5TO5 - chains A and B; structure by X-ray diffraction, 2.50 A resolution.

Chain A (and B):
Protein: Nucleoprotein TPR
Source organism: Homo sapiens
Notes: chain B of this document is another copy of the same molecule, construct and numbering; everything in this record applies to it too
UniProtKB: P12270 (TPR_HUMAN); numbering as in UniProt (aligned over 2-142)
Chain sequence (141 residues; each row starts with the number of its first residue):
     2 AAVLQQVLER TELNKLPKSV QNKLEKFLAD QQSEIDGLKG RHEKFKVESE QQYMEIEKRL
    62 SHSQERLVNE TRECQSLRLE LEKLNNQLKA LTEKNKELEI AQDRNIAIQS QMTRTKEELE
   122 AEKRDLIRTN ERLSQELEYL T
Differences from the reference sequence: engineered mutation Met55 (Phe in P12270), Met113 (Phe in P12270)

How chain A and chain B interact:
Contacting residue pairs (136; chain A residue first):
  Val4(A) - Phe28(B)  hydrophobic
  Leu5(A) - Leu25(B)  hydrophobic
  Val8(A) - Leu25(B)  hydrophobic
  Val8(A) - Phe28(B)  hydrophobic
  Leu9(A) - Val21(B)  hydrophobic
  Leu9(A) - Leu25(B)  hydrophobic
  Glu10(A) - Lys24(B)  salt bridge
  Glu13(A) - Val21(B)
  Glu13(A) - Lys24(B)  salt bridge
  Leu17(A) - Leu17(B)  hydrophobic
  Val21(A) - Leu9(B)  hydrophobic
  Val21(A) - Glu13(B)
  Lys24(A) - Val8(B)
  Lys24(A) - Leu9(B)
  Lys24(A) - Glu13(B)  salt bridge
  Leu25(A) - Val8(B)  hydrophobic
  Leu25(A) - Leu25(B)  hydrophobic
  Phe28(A) - Val8(B)  hydrophobic
  Phe28(A) - Leu29(B)  hydrophobic
  Leu29(A) - Phe28(B)  hydrophobic
  Leu29(A) - Leu29(B)  hydrophobic
  Leu29(A) - Gln32(B)
  Gln32(A) - Leu29(B)
  Gln32(A) - Gln32(B)  hydrogen bond
  Gln32(A) - Ile36(B)
  Gln33(A) - Gln32(B)  hydrogen bond
  Glu35(A) - Ile36(B)
  Glu35(A) - Lys40(B)  salt bridge
  Ile36(A) - Glu35(B)
  Ile36(A) - Ile36(B)  hydrophobic
  Ile36(A) - Leu39(B)
  Leu39(A) - Ile36(B)
  Leu39(A) - Leu39(B)  hydrophobic
  Lys40(A) - Leu39(B)
  His43(A) - Arg42(B)
  His43(A) - His43(B)  hydrogen bond
  His43(A) - Phe46(B)
  Phe46(A) - His43(B)
  Phe46(A) - Lys47(B)
  Phe46(A) - Ser50(B)
  Lys47(A) - Phe46(B)
  Ser50(A) - Ser50(B)  hydrogen bond
  Gln53(A) - Tyr54(B)
  Tyr54(A) - Gln53(B)
  Tyr54(A) - Ile57(B)
  Ile57(A) - Tyr54(B)
  Ile57(A) - Ile57(B)  hydrophobic
  Arg60(A) - Leu61(B)
  Leu61(A) - Arg60(B)
  Leu61(A) - Leu61(B)  hydrophobic
  Ser64(A) - Leu61(B)
  Ser64(A) - Ser64(B)  hydrogen bond
  Ser64(A) - Gln65(B)  hydrogen bond
  Gln65(A) - Ser64(B)
  Arg67(A) - Leu68(B)
  Leu68(A) - Arg67(B)
  Leu68(A) - Leu68(B)
  Leu68(A) - Glu71(B)
  Glu71(A) - Glu71(B)
  Glu71(A) - Thr72(B)
  Glu71(A) - Cys75(B)  hydrogen bond
  Thr72(A) - Glu71(B)  hydrogen bond
  Glu74(A) - Cys75(B)
  Glu74(A) - Arg79(B)  salt bridge
  Cys75(A) - Glu71(B)
  Cys75(A) - Cys75(B)  hydrogen bond (side chain-backbone)
  Cys75(A) - Leu78(B)
  Leu78(A) - Cys75(B)
  Leu78(A) - Leu78(B)  hydrophobic
  Leu78(A) - Arg79(B)
  Leu78(A) - Leu82(B)  hydrophobic
  Arg79(A) - Leu78(B)
  Glu81(A) - Leu82(B)
  Leu82(A) - Leu78(B)  hydrophobic
  Leu82(A) - Glu81(B)
  Leu82(A) - Leu82(B)  hydrophobic
  Leu82(A) - Leu85(B)  hydrophobic
  Leu85(A) - Leu82(B)  hydrophobic
  Leu85(A) - Leu85(B)  hydrophobic
  Leu85(A) - Asn86(B)
  Leu85(A) - Leu89(B)  hydrophobic
  Asn86(A) - Leu85(B)
  Gln88(A) - Leu89(B)
  Leu89(A) - Leu85(B)  hydrophobic
  Leu89(A) - Gln88(B)
  Leu89(A) - Leu89(B)
  Leu92(A) - Leu89(B)  hydrophobic
  Leu92(A) - Leu92(B)  hydrophobic
  Leu92(A) - Thr93(B)
  Leu92(A) - Asn96(B)
  Thr93(A) - Leu92(B)
  Lys95(A) - Asn96(B)
  Asn96(A) - Leu92(B)
  Asn96(A) - Lys95(B)
  Asn96(A) - Asn96(B)  hydrogen bond
  Asn96(A) - Leu99(B)
  Leu99(A) - Leu99(B)  hydrophobic
  Leu99(A) - Gln103(B)
  Glu100(A) - Lys95(B)  salt bridge
  Glu100(A) - Leu99(B)
  Ala102(A) - Gln103(B)
  Gln103(A) - Leu99(B)
  Asn106(A) - Asn106(B)
  Asn106(A) - Gln110(B)  hydrogen bond
  Ile109(A) - Gln110(B)
  Gln110(A) - Asn106(B)  hydrogen bond
  Gln110(A) - Gln110(B)  hydrogen bond
  Gln110(A) - Met113(B)
  Met113(A) - Gln110(B)
  Met113(A) - Met113(B)  hydrophobic
  Thr114(A) - Met113(B)
  Lys117(A) - Leu120(B)
  Leu120(A) - Lys117(B)
  Leu120(A) - Leu120(B)  hydrophobic
  Leu120(A) - Glu121(B)
  Leu120(A) - Lys124(B)
  Glu123(A) - Lys124(B)  salt bridge
  Lys124(A) - Leu120(B)
  Lys124(A) - Glu123(B)  salt bridge
  Lys124(A) - Leu127(B)
  Leu127(A) - Lys124(B)
  Leu127(A) - Ile128(B)  hydrophobic
  Leu127(A) - Asn131(B)  hydrogen bond (backbone-side chain)
  Ile128(A) - Leu127(B)  hydrophobic
  Asn131(A) - Thr130(B)  hydrogen bond
  Asn131(A) - Asn131(B)  hydrogen bond
  Asn131(A) - Leu134(B)
  Leu134(A) - Asn131(B)
  Leu134(A) - Ser135(B)
  Leu134(A) - Leu138(B)  hydrophobic
  Glu137(A) - Leu138(B)
  Leu138(A) - Leu134(B)  hydrophobic
  Leu138(A) - Leu138(B)  hydrophobic
  Leu138(A) - Leu141(B)  hydrophobic
  Leu141(A) - Leu138(B)  hydrophobic
  Leu141(A) - Thr142(B)
Other interface residues (no listed pair), chain A (73 interface residues in all): Ser20, Thr116, Glu121, Thr130, Ser135, Thr142
Other interface residues (no listed pair), chain B (74 interface residues in all): Val4, Leu5, Gln7, Glu10, Ser20, Gln33, Glu58, Glu74, Glu100, Ile107, Ile109, Glu137

In short:
73 residues of chain A and 74 residues of chain B are in contact; the contacts include 16 hydrogen bonds and 8
salt bridges. Polar pairs include Glu10(A)-Lys24(B), Glu13(A)-Lys24(B) and Glu35(A)-Lys40(B).
Chain A and chain B are both Nucleoprotein TPR (Homo sapiens); the structure, Structure of the TPR
oligomerization domain, was determined by X-ray diffraction, deposited together with 5TO6, 5TO7 and 5TVB.
